Entry 6EDT (electron microscopy, 3.60 A resolution); this record covers chains D and P of the 10 polymer chains in the assembly.

== Chain D ==
Protein: DNA-directed RNA polymerase subunit beta'
Organism: Mycobacterium tuberculosis
Notes: EC 2.7.7.6
Reference sequence: A5U053 (RPOC_MYCTA); residue numbers follow UniProt; this construct covers 1-1316
Amino-acid sequence (1371 residues; numbered -46 to 1324; the number before each row is that of its first residue; numbers below 1 keep their minus sign (Asp-46 is residue -46)):
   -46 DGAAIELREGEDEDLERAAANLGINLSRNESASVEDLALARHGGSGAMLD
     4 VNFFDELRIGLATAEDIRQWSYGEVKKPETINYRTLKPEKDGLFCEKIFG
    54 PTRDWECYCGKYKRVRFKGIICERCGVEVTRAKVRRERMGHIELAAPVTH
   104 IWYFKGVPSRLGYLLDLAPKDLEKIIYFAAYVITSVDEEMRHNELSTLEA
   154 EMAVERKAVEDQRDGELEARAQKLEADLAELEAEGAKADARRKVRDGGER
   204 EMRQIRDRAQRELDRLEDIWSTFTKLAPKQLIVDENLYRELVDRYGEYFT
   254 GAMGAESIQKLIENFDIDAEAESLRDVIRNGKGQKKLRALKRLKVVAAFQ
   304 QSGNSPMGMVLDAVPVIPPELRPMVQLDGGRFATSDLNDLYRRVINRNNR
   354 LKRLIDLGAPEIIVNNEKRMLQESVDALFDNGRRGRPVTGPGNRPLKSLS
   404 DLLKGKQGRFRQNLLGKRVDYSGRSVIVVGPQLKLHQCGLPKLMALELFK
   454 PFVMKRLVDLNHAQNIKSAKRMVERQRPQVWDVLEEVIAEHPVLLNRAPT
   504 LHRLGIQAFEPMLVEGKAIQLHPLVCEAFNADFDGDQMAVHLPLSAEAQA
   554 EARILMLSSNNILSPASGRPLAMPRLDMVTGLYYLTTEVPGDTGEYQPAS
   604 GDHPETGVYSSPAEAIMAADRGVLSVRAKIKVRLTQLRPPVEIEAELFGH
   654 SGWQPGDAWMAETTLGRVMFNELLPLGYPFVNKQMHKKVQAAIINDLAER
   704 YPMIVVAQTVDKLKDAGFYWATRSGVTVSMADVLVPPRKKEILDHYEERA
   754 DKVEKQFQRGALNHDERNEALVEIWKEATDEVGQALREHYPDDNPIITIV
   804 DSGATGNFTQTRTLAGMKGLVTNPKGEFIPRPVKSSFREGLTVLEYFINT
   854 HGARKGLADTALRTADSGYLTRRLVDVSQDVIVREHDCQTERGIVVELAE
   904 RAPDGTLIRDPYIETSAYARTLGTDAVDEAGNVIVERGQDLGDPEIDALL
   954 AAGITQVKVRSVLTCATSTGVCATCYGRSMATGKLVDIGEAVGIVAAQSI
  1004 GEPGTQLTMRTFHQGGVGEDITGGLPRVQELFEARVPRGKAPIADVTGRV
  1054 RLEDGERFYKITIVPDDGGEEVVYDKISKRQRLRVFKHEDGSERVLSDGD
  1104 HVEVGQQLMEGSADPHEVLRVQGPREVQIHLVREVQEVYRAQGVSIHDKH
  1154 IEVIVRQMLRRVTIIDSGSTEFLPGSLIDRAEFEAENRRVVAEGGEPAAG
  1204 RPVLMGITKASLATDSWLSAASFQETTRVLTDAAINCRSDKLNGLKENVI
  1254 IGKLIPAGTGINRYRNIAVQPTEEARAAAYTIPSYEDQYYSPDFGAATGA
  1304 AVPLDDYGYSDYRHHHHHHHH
Unresolved in the structure: -46 to -2, 1015-1022, 1091-1096, 1283-1324
Sequence notes: expression tag (-46 to 0, 1317-1324)
Metal / ion sites: Zn2+ site 1: Cys60, Cys62, Cys78; Mg2+: Asp535, Asp537, Asp539; Zn2+ site 2: Cys891, Cys968, Cys975, Cys978
UniProt features mapped onto this chain:
  - binding site (Zn(2+)): Cys60, Cys62, Cys75, Cys78, Cys891, Cys968, Cys975, Cys978
  - binding site (Mg(2+)): Asp535, Asp537, Asp539

== Chain P ==
Molecule: 90-nt DNA strand
Sequence (90 nucleotides; each row starts with the number of its first residue):
    65 CGTGCTTGTTTCCGCCCGCTTCGGGGCAACCCTGCCAGTCTAATACAAAT
   115 CCGGCAATGGAGTCAAGACCAGGTTCGGTCATCCATAGCC
Unresolved in the structure: 65-76, 142-154

== Interface between chain D and chain P ==
Pairs across the interface (21):
  Lys285(D) with DG82(P), salt bridge to the phosphate
  Leu330(D) with DC100(P), base contact
  Arg334(D) with DC100(P), base contact
  Pro394(D) with DA101(P), base contact; DG102(P), base contact
  Arg397(D) with DA101(P), hydrogen bond to the base
  Lys409(D) with DA93(P), salt bridge to the phosphate; DC94(P), salt bridge to the phosphate
  Arg414(D) with DA92(P), salt bridge to the phosphate; DC94(P), salt bridge to the phosphate
  Arg421(D) with DC96(P), salt bridge to the phosphate
  Arg427(D) with DC95(P), sugar contact; DC96(P), hydrogen bond to the phosphate
  Ala501(D) with DC95(P), sugar contact
  Thr867(D) with DA93(P), base contact
  Ala868(D) with DA93(P), sugar contact
  Tyr872(D) with DC91(P), phosphate contact; DA92(P), phosphate contact
  Arg875(D) with DA92(P), salt bridge to the phosphate
  Gln1227(D) with DC91(P), sugar contact
  Glu1228(D) with DC91(P), hydrogen bond to the phosphate
Other interface residues (no listed pair), chain D (19 interface residues in all): Asp331, Pro502, Ala864
Other interface residues (no listed pair), chain P (11 interface residues in all): DG90

== Overview ==
19 residues of chain D face 11 of chain P across their interface, with 3 hydrogen bonds and 7 salt bridges.
Polar contacts include Arg397(D)-DA101(P), Arg427(D)-DC96(P) and Glu1228(D)-DC91(P). UniProt lists 8
Zn2+-binding residues and 3 Mg2+-binding residues on chain D.
Chain D is DNA-directed RNA polymerase subunit beta' (Mycobacterium tuberculosis) and chain P is a 90-nt DNA
strand; the structure, Mycobacterium tuberculosis RNAP open promoter complex with RbpA/CarD and AP3 promoter,
was determined by electron microscopy (same publication as 6EE8, 6EEC and 6M7J).
